Entry 6T4E (X-ray diffraction, 1.66 A resolution); this record covers chains A and B.

Chain A:
Protein: Genome polyprotein
From: Southampton virus (serotype 3)
Notes: EC 3.6.1.15, 3.4.22.66, 2.7.7.48
UniProtKB: Q04544 (POLG_SOUV3); residues 1-172 here correspond to UniProt positions 1100-1271 (UniProt number = residue number + 1099)
Sequence (172 residues; numbered 1 to 172; the number before each row is that of its first residue):
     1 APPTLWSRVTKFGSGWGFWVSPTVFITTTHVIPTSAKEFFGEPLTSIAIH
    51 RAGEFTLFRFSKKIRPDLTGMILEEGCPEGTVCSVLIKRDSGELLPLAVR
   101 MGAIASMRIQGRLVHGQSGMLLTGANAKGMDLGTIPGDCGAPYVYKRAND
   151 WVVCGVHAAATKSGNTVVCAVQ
Ligand contacts: HWH (N-[2-(5-fluoranyl-1H-indol-3-yl)ethyl]ethanamide): Trp6, Ser7, Val9, Thr10, Trp19, Phe40, Ile64, Arg65, Lys88
Curated features (UniProtKB/Swiss-Prot):
  - active site (For 3CLpro activity): His30, Glu54, Cys139
Reported in the primary citation:
  - binding site for HWH: Pro3, Ser7, Thr10, Trp19, Arg65

Chain B:
Protein: Genome polyprotein
From: Southampton virus (serotype 3)
Notes: EC 3.6.1.15, 3.4.22.66, 2.7.7.48
UniProtKB: Q04544 (POLG_SOUV3); residues 2-173 here correspond to UniProt positions 1101-1272 (UniProt number = residue number + 1099)
Sequence (172 residues; row label = number of the first residue in the row):
     2 PPTLWSRVTKFGSGWGFWVSPTVFITTTHVIPTSAKEFFGEPLTSIAIHR
    52 AGEFTLFRFSKKIRPDLTGMILEEGCPEGTVCSVLIKRDSGELLPLAVRM
   102 GAIASMRIQGRLVHGQSGMLLTGANAKGMDLGTIPGDCGAPYVYKRANDW
   152 VVCGVHAAATKSGNTVVCAVQA
Ligand contacts: HWH (N-[2-(5-fluoranyl-1H-indol-3-yl)ethyl]ethanamide): Gly80, Val82, Arg100, Leu122
Curated features (UniProtKB/Swiss-Prot):
  - active site (For 3CLpro activity): His30, Glu54, Cys139

How chain A and chain B interact:
Residue-residue contacts - 37 pairs, chain A then chain B:
  Ala1(A) - Glu93(B)  hydrogen bond (backbone-side chain)
  Ala1(A) - Asp131(B)  hydrogen bond (backbone-side chain)
  Trp6(A) - Glu93(B)  hydrogen bond
  Val82(A) - Thr123(B)
  Val82(A) - Met130(B)
  Val82(A) - Leu132(B)  hydrophobic
  Cys83(A) - Met130(B)
  Ser84(A) - Met130(B)
  Glu93(A) - Gly92(B)
  Glu93(A) - Leu94(B)
  Leu94(A) - Gly92(B)  hydrogen bond (backbone-backbone)
  Leu94(A) - Glu93(B)
  Leu94(A) - Leu94(B)  hydrogen bond (backbone-backbone)
  Leu95(A) - Leu94(B)
  Leu95(A) - Pro96(B)
  Pro96(A) - Leu94(B)
  Ala98(A) - Leu132(B)  hydrophobic
  Arg100(A) - Leu122(B)  hydrogen bond (side chain-backbone)
  Leu122(A) - Ala98(B)  hydrogen bond (backbone-backbone)
  Thr123(A) - Ser84(B)  hydrogen bond (backbone-side chain)
  Thr123(A) - Pro96(B)
  Thr123(A) - Leu97(B)
  Thr123(A) - Ala98(B)
  Gly124(A) - Ser84(B)
  Gly124(A) - Ala98(B)
  Asp131(A) - Thr4(B)  hydrogen bond
  Asp131(A) - Leu5(B)
  Asp131(A) - Trp6(B)  hydrogen bond (backbone-side chain)
  Leu132(A) - Ser84(B)
  Leu132(A) - Pro96(B)  hydrophobic
  Leu132(A) - Trp151(B)  hydrophobic
  Val144(A) - Met130(B)
  Tyr145(A) - Met130(B)  hydrophobic
  Lys146(A) - Gly129(B)
  Lys146(A) - Met130(B)
  Trp151(A) - Gly129(B)
  Trp151(A) - Met130(B)  hydrophobic
Other interface residues (no listed pair), chain A (24 interface residues in all): Gly92, Leu97, Ala125, Asn126
Other interface residues (no listed pair), chain B (24 interface residues in all): Val82, Leu86, Lys88, Ser91, Leu95, Gly124, Lys146

In short:
The chain A/chain B interface involves 24 residues from each chain; the contacts include 10 hydrogen bonds.
Polar pairs include Ala1(A)-Glu93(B), Ala1(A)-Asp131(B) and Trp6(A)-Glu93(B). Chain A binds compound HWH.
Ligands of chain B: compound HWH. The paper reports a binding site for HWH at Pro3(A), Ser7(A) and Thr10(A)
among others.
Here chain A is Genome polyprotein and chain B is Genome polyprotein, both from Southampton virus (serotype
3). Entry 6T4E (Native C3-like protease from Southampton virus complexed with FMOPL000287a) was determined by
X-ray diffraction, deposited together with 6T1Q, 6T2I, 6T2X, 6T3G, 6T49, 6T4S and 14 further entries.
